PDB entry 5OC7 | X-ray diffraction, 1.65 A resolution | chains A and C

== Chain A ==
Molecule: Breakpoint cluster region protein, pleckstrin-homology domain of Bcr-Abl
Organism: Homo sapiens
Notes: EC 2.7.11.1; engineered mutation(s): delta 770-829,delta 770-829
Reference sequence: P11274 (BCR_HUMAN); residues 704-769 carry their UniProt numbers (66 of 130 residues fall inside the UniProt entry; the rest is not from it)
Amino-acid sequence (133 residues; each row starts with the number of its first residue; note: 60 numbers in that range are skipped by the numbering (no residue carries them; nothing is unmodelled there)):
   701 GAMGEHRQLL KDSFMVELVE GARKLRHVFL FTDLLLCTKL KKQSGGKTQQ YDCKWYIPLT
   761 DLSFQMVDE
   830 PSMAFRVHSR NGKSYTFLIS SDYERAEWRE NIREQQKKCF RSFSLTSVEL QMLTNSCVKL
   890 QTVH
Not modelled in the structure: 701-706, 741-749, 887-893
Differences from the reference sequence: expression tag (701-703)
Reported in the primary citation:
  - binding site for D-myo-inositol-4,5-bisphosphate: Lys724, Lys739, Lys754
  - mutagenesis - R723A/K724A, R726A: decreased binding to PIPs
  - mutagenesis - R723A/K724A: abolished binding to membranes containing PIPs
  - mutagenesis - R723A/K724A, R726A: decreased localization to F-actin co-localization

== Chain C ==
Molecule: monobody Mb(Bcr-PH_4)
Organism: synthetic construct
Notes: antibody fragment or engineered binder
Amino-acid sequence (92 residues; row label = number of the first residue in the row):
     1 GSVSSVPTKL EVVAATPTSL LISWDAPAVT VVFYVITYGE TGGNSPVQEF TVPGSKSTAT
    61 ISGLKPGVDY TITVYAEYYG MTGSPISINY RT

== How chain A and chain C interact ==
Pairs across the interface (24):
  Leu759(A) - Gly80(C)
  Thr760(A) - Tyr79(C)
  Thr760(A) - Gly80(C)
  Asp761(A) - Tyr79(C)
  Leu762(A) - Tyr78(C)
  Leu762(A) - Tyr79(C)
  Leu762(A) - Gly80(C)  hydrogen bond (backbone-backbone)
  Ser763(A) - Phe33(C)
  Ser763(A) - Glu77(C)
  Ser763(A) - Tyr78(C)
  Phe764(A) - Phe33(C)
  Gln765(A) - Phe33(C)
  Gln765(A) - Thr51(C)  hydrogen bond
  Met766(A) - Glu49(C)
  Asp768(A) - Glu49(C)
  His837(A) - Tyr79(C)
  Ser838(A) - Tyr79(C)
  Arg839(A) - Tyr79(C)  hydrogen bond (side chain-backbone)
  Arg858(A) - Glu49(C)  salt bridge
  Arg858(A) - Tyr75(C)
  Arg862(A) - Tyr75(C)  hydrogen bond
  Arg862(A) - Glu77(C)  salt bridge
  Arg862(A) - Thr82(C)
  Gln865(A) - Gly80(C)
Interface residues without a listed pair, chain C (11 interface residues in all): Val32, Met81

== Summary ==
15 residues of chain A and 11 residues of chain C are in contact, with 4 hydrogen bonds and 2 salt bridges.
Polar pairs include Arg858(A)-Glu49(C), Arg862(A)-Glu77(C) and Gln765(A)-Thr51(C). The paper reports a binding
site for D-myo-inositol-4,5-bisphosphate at Lys724(A), Lys739(A) and Lys754(A); R723A/K724A and R726A of chain
A reduce binding to PIPs.
Here chain A is Breakpoint cluster region protein, pleckstrin-homology domain of Bcr-Abl (Homo sapiens) and
chain C is monobody Mb(Bcr-PH_4) (synthetic construct). Entry 5OC7 (Crystal structure of the
pleckstrin-homology domain of Bcr-Abl in complex with monobody Mb(Bcr-PH_4)) was determined by X-ray
diffraction together with 5N7E from the same study.
